PDB entry 8G4O | electron microscopy, 3.06 A resolution | chains J and K of the 9 polymer chains in the assembly

== Chain J ==
Protein: Heavy Chain of 8E3 Fab
Source organism: Mus musculus
Notes: antibody fragment or engineered binder
Amino-acid sequence (223 residues; row label = number of the first residue in the row; a row labelled like 82A-82C holds insertion residues (82A, then the next letters in order)):
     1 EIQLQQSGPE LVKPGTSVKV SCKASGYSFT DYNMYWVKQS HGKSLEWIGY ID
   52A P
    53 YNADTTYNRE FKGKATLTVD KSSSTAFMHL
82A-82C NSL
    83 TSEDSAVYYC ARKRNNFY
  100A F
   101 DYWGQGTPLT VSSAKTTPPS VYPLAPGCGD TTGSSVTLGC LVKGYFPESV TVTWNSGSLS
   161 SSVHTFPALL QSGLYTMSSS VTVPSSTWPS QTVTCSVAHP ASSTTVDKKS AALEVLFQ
Unresolved in the structure: 113-218
Disulfide bonds: Cys-22/Cys-92

== Chain K ==
Protein: Light Chain of 8E3 Fab
Source organism: Mus musculus
Notes: antibody fragment or engineered binder
Amino-acid sequence (213 residues; numbered 1 to 213; the number before each row is that of its first residue):
     1 YIVMTQSPKS MSMSLGERVT LSCRASEYVG SYVSWYQQKP EQSPKLLIYG ASNRYTGVPD
    61 RFAGSGSATD FTLTITSVQA EDLADYHCGQ TYNYPTFGGG TKLEIKRADA APTVSIFPPS
   121 SEQLTSGGAS VVCFLNNFYP KDINVKWKID GSERQNGVLN SWTDQDSKDS TYSMSSTLTL
   181 TKDEYERHNS YTCEATHKTS TSPIVKSFNR NEC
Unresolved in the structure: 106-213
Disulfide bonds: Cys-23/Cys-88

== Interface between chain J and chain K ==
Contacting residue pairs - 33 pairs, chain J then chain K:
  Tyr-35(J) with Pro-95(K), hydrophobic
  Gln-39(J) with Gln-38(K), hydrogen bond
  Ser-44(J) with Phe-97(K); Gly-98(K), hydrogen bond (side chain-backbone); Gly-99(K)
  Leu-45(J) with Phe-97(K), hydrophobic
  Trp-47(J) with Tyr-94(K), hydrophobic; Pro-95(K)
  Asn-60(J) with Tyr-1(K), hydrogen bond
  Arg-61(J) with Tyr-1(K)
  Tyr-91(J) with Gln-38(K), hydrogen bond; Ser-43(K)
  Lys-95(J) with Thr-91(K)
  Asn-98(J) with Tyr-32(K); Thr-91(K), hydrogen bond (backbone-side chain)
  Phe-99(J) with Tyr-32(K), hydrophobic; Ser-34(K); Gly-50(K); Thr-91(K), hydrogen bond (backbone-side chain)
  Tyr-100(J) with Tyr-36(K); Leu-46(K), hydrophobic; Tyr-49(K), hydrophobic
  Phe-100A(J) with Tyr-36(K), hydrogen bond (backbone-side chain); Thr-91(K); Pro-95(K), hydrophobic; Phe-97(K), hydrophobic
  Asp-101(J) with Tyr-55(K), hydrogen bond
  Trp-103(J) with Tyr-36(K); Pro-44(K); Phe-97(K), hydrophobic
  Gly-104(J) with Ser-43(K), hydrogen bond (backbone-side chain)
  Gln-105(J) with Ser-43(K), hydrogen bond (backbone-side chain)
  Gly-106(J) with Ser-43(K)
Also at the interface, not in a pair above, chain J (22 interface residues in all): Val-37, Tyr-50, Thr-58, Tyr-102
Also at the interface, not in a pair above, chain K (20 interface residues in all): Ser-31, Gln-42, His-87

== In short ==
Chain J and chain K form an interface of 22 and 20 residues respectively; the contacts include 10 hydrogen
bonds. Polar contacts include Gln-39(J)/Gln-38(K), Ser-44(J)/Gly-98(K) and Asn-60(J)/Tyr-1(K).
Here chain J is Heavy Chain of 8E3 Fab and chain K is Light Chain of 8E3 Fab, both from Mus musculus. Entry
8G4O (Native GABA-A receptor from the mouse brain, alpha1-beta2-gamma2 subtype, in complex with
didesethylflurazepam and endogenous GABA) was determined by electron microscopy (same publication as 8FOI,
8G4N, 8G4X, 8G5F, 8G5G and 8G5H).
